PDB entry 7KDF | X-ray diffraction, 2.72 A resolution | chains A and B of the 5 polymer chains in the assembly

[Chain A]
Protein: NDC80 isoform 1
Organism: Saccharomyces cerevisiae
Reference sequence: A0A6A5Q2M2 (A0A6A5Q2M2_YEASX); residue numbers follow UniProt; this construct covers 114-318, 621-689
Sequence (277 residues; each row starts with the number of its first residue; note: 302 numbers in that range are skipped by the numbering (no residue carries them; nothing is unmodelled there)):
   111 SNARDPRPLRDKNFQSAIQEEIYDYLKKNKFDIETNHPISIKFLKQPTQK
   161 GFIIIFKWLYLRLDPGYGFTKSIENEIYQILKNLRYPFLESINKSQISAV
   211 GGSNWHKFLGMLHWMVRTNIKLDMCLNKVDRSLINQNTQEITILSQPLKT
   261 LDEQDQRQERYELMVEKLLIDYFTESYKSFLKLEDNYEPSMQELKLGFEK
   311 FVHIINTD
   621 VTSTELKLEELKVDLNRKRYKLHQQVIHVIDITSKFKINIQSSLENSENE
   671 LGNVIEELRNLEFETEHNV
Not modelled in the structure: 111-112, 685-689
Differences from the reference sequence: expression tag (111-113)

[Chain B]
Protein: NUF2 isoform 1
Organism: Saccharomyces cerevisiae
Reference sequence: A0A6A5Q3C2 (A0A6A5Q3C2_YEASX); residues 1-450 here correspond to UniProt positions 2-451 (UniProt number = residue number + 1)
Sequence (215 residues; each row starts with the number of its first residue; note: 253 numbers in that range are skipped by the numbering (no residue carries them; nothing is unmodelled there); numbers below 1 keep their minus sign (Ser-17 is residue -17)):
   -17 SNASIFKDLEALSFQSNASRNQDVFPILDLQELVICLQSCDFALATQENI
    33 SRPTSDYMVTLYKQIIENFMGISVESLLNSSNQETGDGHLQEENENIYLD
    83 TLNVLVLNKICFKFFENIGVQDFNMTDLYKPEAQRTQRLLSAVVNYARFR
   133 EERMFDCNSFILQMESLLGQ
   406 INKLNDEIKQLQKDFEVEVKEIEIEYSLLSGHINKYMNEMLEYMQ
Not modelled in the structure: -17 to -16, 70-75
Differences from the reference sequence: expression tag (-17 to 0)

[Interface between chain A and chain B]
Pairs across the interface (124):
  Tyr170(A) - Met107(B)
  Leu173(A) - Leu87(B)
  Asp174(A) - Asn90(B)  hydrogen bond
  Asp174(A) - Phe105(B)
  Asp174(A) - Asn106(B)
  Asp174(A) - Met107(B)  hydrogen bond (side chain-backbone)
  Pro175(A) - Lys91(B)
  Pro175(A) - Phe94(B)  hydrophobic
  Gly176(A) - Phe94(B)
  Gly176(A) - Asp104(B)
  Gly176(A) - Phe105(B)
  Gly176(A) - Asn106(B)  hydrogen bond (backbone-side chain)
  Tyr177(A) - Asn106(B)
  Tyr177(A) - Thr108(B)
  Gln189(A) - Lys112(B)
  Asn193(A) - Val86(B)
  Asn193(A) - Met107(B)
  Asn193(A) - Tyr111(B)
  Leu194(A) - Thr83(B)  hydrogen bond (backbone-side chain)
  Leu194(A) - Leu87(B)  hydrophobic
  Arg195(A) - Asp82(B)  salt bridge
  Arg195(A) - Thr83(B)  hydrogen bond (backbone-side chain)
  Pro197(A) - Ile79(B)
  Trp224(A) - Ile79(B)
  Trp224(A) - Tyr80(B)
  Trp224(A) - Thr83(B)
  Arg227(A) - Tyr80(B)
  Thr228(A) - Tyr80(B)
  Thr228(A) - Thr83(B)
  Thr228(A) - Leu87(B)
  Lys231(A) - Tyr80(B)
  Lys231(A) - Leu84(B)
  Leu232(A) - Leu84(B)
  Leu232(A) - Leu87(B)  hydrophobic
  Cys235(A) - Ser63(B)
  Cys235(A) - Leu84(B)  hydrophobic
  Cys235(A) - Val88(B)  hydrophobic
  Leu236(A) - Lys91(B)
  Lys238(A) - Ser62(B)
  Lys238(A) - Gln65(B)  hydrogen bond (side chain-backbone)
  Lys238(A) - Glu66(B)  salt bridge
  Val239(A) - Leu59(B)
  Val239(A) - Ser63(B)
  Ser242(A) - Leu59(B)
  Ser242(A) - Ser62(B)  hydrogen bond
  Gln246(A) - Ser58(B)  hydrogen bond
  Gln246(A) - Leu59(B)
  Leu261(A) - Asn410(B)
  Leu261(A) - Lys414(B)
  Gln268(A) - Asn407(B)  hydrogen bond
  Tyr271(A) - Leu150(B)  hydrophobic
  Glu272(A) - Leu150(B)
  Val275(A) - Met146(B)  hydrophobic
  Glu276(A) - Arg132(B)  salt bridge
  Lys277(A) - Gly53(B)
  Leu279(A) - Arg132(B)  hydrogen bond (backbone-side chain)
  Leu279(A) - Cys139(B)  hydrophobic
  Leu279(A) - Ile143(B)  hydrophobic
  Ile280(A) - Phe51(B)
  Ile280(A) - Met52(B)
  Ile280(A) - Gly53(B)
  Ile280(A) - Arg132(B)
  Tyr282(A) - Asp138(B)
  Tyr282(A) - Cys139(B)  hydrophobic
  Phe283(A) - Tyr128(B)
  Phe283(A) - Phe131(B)  hydrophobic
  Phe283(A) - Arg132(B)
  Phe283(A) - Arg135(B)
  Phe283(A) - Met136(B)
  Phe283(A) - Cys139(B)  hydrophobic
  Thr284(A) - Tyr128(B)
  Ser286(A) - Phe131(B)
  Tyr287(A) - Asn99(B)
  Tyr287(A) - Ile100(B)  hydrophobic
  Tyr287(A) - Asn127(B)  hydrogen bond
  Tyr287(A) - Tyr128(B)  hydrophobic
  Tyr287(A) - Phe131(B)  hydrophobic
  Lys288(A) - Asn99(B)  hydrogen bond
  Phe290(A) - Phe131(B)  hydrophobic
  Phe290(A) - Arg135(B)
  Leu291(A) - Val6(B)  hydrophobic
  Leu291(A) - Ile100(B)
  Leu291(A) - Gly101(B)
  Tyr297(A) - Phe131(B)
  Met301(A) - Asp138(B)
  Met301(A) - Phe142(B)  hydrophobic
  Leu304(A) - Cys139(B)  hydrophobic
  Leu304(A) - Phe142(B)  hydrophobic
  Lys305(A) - Phe142(B)
  Phe308(A) - Phe142(B)
  Phe308(A) - Gln145(B)
  Phe311(A) - Met146(B)  hydrophobic
  Phe311(A) - Leu149(B)  hydrophobic
  Ile315(A) - Leu149(B)  hydrophobic
  Ile315(A) - Leu150(B)  hydrophobic
  Asn316(A) - Leu149(B)
  Asp318(A) - Ile406(B)
  Val621(A) - Ile406(B)  hydrophobic
  Thr624(A) - Leu409(B)
  Glu625(A) - Leu409(B)
  Lys627(A) - Ile413(B)
  Leu628(A) - Leu409(B)  hydrophobic
  Leu628(A) - Glu412(B)
  Leu628(A) - Ile413(B)  hydrophobic
  Leu628(A) - Leu416(B)  hydrophobic
  Leu631(A) - Ile413(B)
  Leu631(A) - Gln417(B)
  Lys632(A) - Leu416(B)
  Leu635(A) - Leu416(B)
  Leu635(A) - Gln417(B)
  Leu635(A) - Phe420(B)  hydrophobic
  Lys638(A) - Phe420(B)
  Arg639(A) - Phe420(B)
  Arg639(A) - Glu423(B)  salt bridge
  Leu642(A) - Val424(B)  hydrophobic
  Leu642(A) - Ile427(B)  hydrophobic
  Val646(A) - Ile427(B)  hydrophobic
  Val649(A) - Tyr431(B)  hydrophobic
  Val649(A) - Leu434(B)  hydrophobic
  Thr653(A) - Ile438(B)
  Phe656(A) - Tyr441(B)  hydrophobic
  Phe656(A) - Met442(B)  hydrophobic
  Lys657(A) - Tyr441(B)
  Ile660(A) - Tyr441(B)
Interface residues without a listed pair, chain A (74 interface residues in all): Gly178, Tyr196, Phe198, Leu243, Asp262, Leu273, Val312, His643, Leu664
Interface residues without a listed pair, chain B (70 interface residues in all): Asn50, Ile54, Ser55, Gln103, Ala124, Gln152, Met445

[Overview]
74 residues of chain A and 70 residues of chain B are in contact; the contacts include 12 hydrogen bonds and 4
salt bridges. Polar pairs include Arg195(A)-Asp82(B), Lys238(A)-Glu66(B) and Glu276(A)-Arg132(B).
Chain A is NDC80 isoform 1 and chain B is NUF2 isoform 1, both from Saccharomyces cerevisiae; the structure,
Structure of Stu2 Bound to dwarf Ndc80c, was determined by X-ray diffraction.
